PDB entry 7ZNL | electron microscopy, 3.45 A resolution | chains a and b of the 28 polymer chains in the assembly

# Chain a
Protein: THO complex subunit 1
Organism: Homo sapiens
Reference sequence: Q96FV9 (THOC1_HUMAN); residue numbers follow UniProt; this construct covers 1-657
Sequence (657 residues; row label = number of the first residue in the row):
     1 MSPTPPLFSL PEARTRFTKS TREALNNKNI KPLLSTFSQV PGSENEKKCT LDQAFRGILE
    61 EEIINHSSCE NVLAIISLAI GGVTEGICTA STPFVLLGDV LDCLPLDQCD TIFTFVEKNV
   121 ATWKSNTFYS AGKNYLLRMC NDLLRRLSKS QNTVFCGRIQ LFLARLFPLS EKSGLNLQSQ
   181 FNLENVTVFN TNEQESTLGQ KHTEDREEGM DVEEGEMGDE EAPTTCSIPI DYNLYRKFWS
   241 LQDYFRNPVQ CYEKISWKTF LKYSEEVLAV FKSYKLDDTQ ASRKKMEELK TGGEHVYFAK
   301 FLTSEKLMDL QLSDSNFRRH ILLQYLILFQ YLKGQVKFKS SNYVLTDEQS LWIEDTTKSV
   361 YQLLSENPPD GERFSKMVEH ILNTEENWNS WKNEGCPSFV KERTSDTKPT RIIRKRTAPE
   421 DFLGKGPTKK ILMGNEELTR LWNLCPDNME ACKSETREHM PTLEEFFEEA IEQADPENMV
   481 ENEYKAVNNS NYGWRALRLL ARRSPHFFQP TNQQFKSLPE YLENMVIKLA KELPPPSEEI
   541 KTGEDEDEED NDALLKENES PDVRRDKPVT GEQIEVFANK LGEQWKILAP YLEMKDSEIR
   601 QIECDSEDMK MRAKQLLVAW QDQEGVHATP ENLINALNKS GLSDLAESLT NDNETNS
Disordered / not traced: 1-9, 23-28, 39-43, 66-70, 85-90, 121-132, 168-226, 279-295, 335-341, 395-417, 425-428, 446-457, 475-481, 529-657
UniProt features mapped onto this chain:
  - region: Lys133 to Phe167 (Dock domain)
  - motif: Arg414 to Lys430 (Nuclear localization signal)
  - modified residue: Met1 (N-acetylmethionine), Ser2 (Phosphoserine), Thr4 (Phosphothreonine), Lys133 (N6-acetyllysine), Lys300 (N6-acetyllysine), Ser537 (Phosphoserine), Thr542 (Phosphothreonine), Ser560 (Phosphoserine)
  - cross-link (Glycyl lysine isopeptide (Lys-Gly)): Lys31 (interchain with G-Cter in SUMO2), Lys408 (interchain with G-Cter in SUMO2), Lys580 (interchain with G-Cter in SUMO2), Lys595 (interchain with G-Cter in SUMO1)
  - natural variant: Leu183 (L183V: In DFNA86)
  - mutagenesis: Leu617 (L617P: Loss of ability to induce apoptosis. Interferes with normal response of SaOS-2 cells to radiation), Trp620 (W620P/R: Loss of ability to induce apoptosis. Interferes with normal response of SaOS-2 cells to radiation)

# Chain b
Protein: THO complex subunit 2
Organism: Homo sapiens
Reference sequence: Q8NI27 (THOC2_HUMAN); the construct has insertions or renumbered stretches relative to UniProt, so the offset changes along the chain: 1-895 = UniProt 1-895; 898-908 = UniProt 896-906; 928-1593 = UniProt 928-1593
Sequence (1593 residues; numbered 1 to 1593 plus 21 insertion-coded residues; 21 numbers in that range are skipped by the numbering (no residue carries them; nothing is unmodelled there); the number before each row is that of its first residue; a row labelled like 908A-908U holds insertion residues (908A, then the next letters in order)):
     1 MAAAAVVVPA EWIKNWEKSG RGEFLHLCRI LSENKSHDSS TYRDFQQALY ELSYHVIKGN
    61 LKHEQASNVL SDISEFREDM PSILADVFCI LDIETNCLEE KSKRDYFTQL VLACLYLVSD
   121 TVLKERLDPE TLESLGLIKQ SQQFNQKSVK IKTKLFYKQQ KFNLLREENE GYAKLIAELG
   181 QDLSGSITSD LILENIKSLI GCFNLDPNRV LDVILEVFEC RPEHDDFFIS LLESYMSMCE
   241 PQTLCHILGF KFKFYQEPNG ETPSSLYRVA AVLLQFNLID LDDLYVHLLP ADNCIMDEHK
   301 REIAEAKQIV RKLTMVVLSS EKMDEREKEK EKEEEKVEKP PDNQKLGLLE ALLKIGDWQH
   361 AQNIMDQMPP YYAASHKLIA LAICKLIHIT IEPLYRRVGV PKGAKGSPVN ALQNKRAPKQ
   421 AESFEDLRRD VFNMFCYLGP HLSHDPILFA KVVRIGKSFM KEFQSDGSKQ EDKEKTEVIL
   481 SCLLSITDQV LLPSLSLMDC NACMSEELWG MFKTFPYQHR YRLYGQWKNE TYNSHPLLVK
   541 VKAQTIDRAK YIMKRLTKEN VKPSGRQIGK LSHSNPTILF DYILSQIQKY DNLITPVVDS
   601 LKYLTSLNYD VLAYCIIEAL ANPEKERMKH DDTTISSWLQ SLASFCGAVF RKYPIDLAGL
   661 LQYVANQLKA GKSFDLLILK EVVQKMAGIE ITEEMTMEQL EAMTGGEQLK AEGGYFGQIR
   721 NTKKSSQRLK DALLDHDLAL PLCLLMAQQR NGVIFQEGGE KHLKLVGKLY DQCHDTLVQF
   781 GGFLASNLST EDYIKRVPSI DVLCNEFHTP HDAAFFLSRP MYAHHISSKY DELKKSEKGS
   841 KQQHKVHKYI TSCEMVMAPV HEAVVSLHVS KVWDDISPQF YATFWSLTMY DLAVP
   898 HTSYEREVNK L
908A-908U KVQMKAIDDNQEMPPNKKKKE
   928 KERCTALQDK LLEEEKKQME HVQRVLQRLK LEKDNWLLAK STKNETITKF LQLCIFPRCI
   988 FSAIDAVYCA RFVELVHQQK TPNFSTLLCY DRVFSDIIYT VASCTENEAS RYGRFLCCML
  1048 ETVTRWHSDR ATYEKECGNY PGFLTILRAT GFDGGNKADQ LDYENFRHVV HKWHYKLTKA
  1108 SVHCLETGEY THIRNILIVL TKILPWYPKV LNLGQALERR VHKICQEEKE KRPDLYALAM
  1168 GYSGQLKSRK SYMIPENEFH HKDPPPRNAV ASVQNGPGGG PSSSSIGSAS KSDESSTEET
  1228 DKSRERSQCG VKAVNKASST TPKGNSSNGN SGSNSNKAVK ENDKEKGKEK EKEKKEKTPA
  1288 TTPEARVLGK DGKEKPKEER PNKDEKARET KERTPKSDKE KEKFKKEEKA KDEKFKTTVP
  1348 NAESKSTQER EREKEPSRER DIAKEMKSKE NVKGGEKTPV SGSLKSPVPR SDIPEPEREQ
  1408 KRRKIDTHPS PSHSSTVKDS LIELKESSAK LYINHTPPPL SKSKEREMDK KDLDKSRERS
  1468 REREKKDEKD RKERKRDHSN NDREVPPDLT KRRKEENGTM GVSKHKSESP CESPYPNEKD
  1528 KEKNKSKSSG KEKGSDSFKS EKMDKISSGG KKESRHDKEK IEKKEKRDSS GGKEEKKHHK
  1588 SSDKHR
Disordered / not traced: 1-13, 24-38, 58-71, 81-82, 101-106, 120-141, 184-187, 258-261, 309-342, 466-472, 624-628, 691-693, 705-706, 714-719, 759-760, 824-859, 870-876, 898, 908A-908U, 965-970, 1007-1011, 1056-1089, 1133-1136, 1155-1159, 1178-1593
UniProt features mapped onto this chain:
  - motif: Lys908Q, Lys908R, Lys908S, Lys908T, Glu908U, Lys928 (Nuclear localization signal)
  - modified residue: Ser1222 (Phosphoserine), Thr1385 (Phosphothreonine), Ser1390 (Phosphoserine), Ser1393 (Phosphoserine), Ser1417 (Phosphoserine), Thr1443 (Phosphothreonine), Ser1450 (Phosphoserine), Ser1486 (Phosphoserine), Ser1516 (Phosphoserine)

# Interface between chain a and chain b
Pairs across the interface (148; chain a residue first):
  Asn134(a) with Tyr157(b)
  Asn141(a) with Phe156(b); Tyr157(b); Lys158(b)
  Leu144(a) with Gln160(b)
  Arg145(a) with Leu155(b); Phe156(b), hydrogen bond (side chain-backbone)
  Lys149(a) with Gly201(b); Asn204(b)
  Thr153(a) with Gly201(b); Cys202(b)
  Cys156(a) with Gly201(b)
  Gly157(a) with Lys197(b); Gly201(b)
  Gln160(a) with Ile200(b); Asn204(b); Leu205(b); Pro207(b)
  Leu161(a) with Ile200(b), hydrophobic; Pro207(b), hydrophobic; Met238(b), hydrophobic
  Ala164(a) with Pro207(b), hydrophobic
  Arg165(a) with Cys239(b); Glu240(b)
  Gln242(a) with Glu170(b)
  Phe245(a) with Asn169(b), hydrogen bond (backbone-side chain)
  Tyr297(a) with Asn195(b); Ser198(b); Leu199(b)
  Ala299(a) with Lys174(b), hydrogen bond (backbone-side chain); Leu199(b); Cys202(b), hydrophobic; Phe203(b)
  Lys300(a) with Lys174(b); Cys202(b); Phe203(b)
  Phe301(a) with Glu170(b); Lys174(b)
  Arg319(a) with Gly180(b), hydrogen bond (side chain-backbone)
  His320(a) with Lys174(b); Ala177(b)
  Leu323(a) with Ala173(b); Ile176(b), hydrophobic
  Gln324(a) with Glu170(b); Ala173(b)
  Ile327(a) with Leu165(b), hydrophobic; Arg166(b); Asn169(b)
  Tyr331(a) with Arg166(b)
  Arg373(a) with Glu223(b), salt bridge
  Phe374(a) with Gly180(b)
  Met377(a) with Ile176(b), hydrophobic; Val217(b), hydrophobic; Cys220(b), hydrophobic
  His380(a) with Glu216(b), salt bridge; Cys220(b)
  Ile381(a) with Ile176(b), hydrophobic; Glu216(b)
  Thr384(a) with Lys251(b)
  Glu385(a) with Leu164(b); Leu165(b); Arg209(b), salt bridge
  Asn387(a) with Phe250(b); Phe254(b)
  Trp388(a) with Leu164(b); Arg209(b); Asp212(b), hydrogen bond; Phe250(b), hydrophobic
  Asn389(a) with Leu164(b); Arg166(b), hydrogen bond
  Lys392(a) with Phe250(b)
  Pro419(a) with Cys482(b), hydrogen bond (backbone-side chain); Ser485(b); Gln489(b)
  Glu420(a) with Cys482(b), hydrogen bond (backbone-side chain)
  Phe422(a) with Ser481(b); Leu484(b), hydrophobic; Ser485(b); Asp488(b); Arg522(b); Gln526(b)
  Leu423(a) with Leu480(b), hydrophobic; Ser481(b); Leu484(b), hydrophobic; His519(b); Arg522(b)
  Ile431(a) with Gln518(b)
  Leu432(a) with Arg522(b)
  Met433(a) with Gln518(b); Tyr521(b), hydrophobic; Arg522(b)
  Gly434(a) with Arg522(b)
  Asn435(a) with Tyr614(b); Glu618(b); Asn622(b), hydrogen bond
  Glu437(a) with Asn622(b)
  Leu438(a) with Tyr614(b), hydrophobic; Ala621(b), hydrophobic
  Arg440(a) with Lys672(b)
  Leu441(a) with Tyr663(b), hydrophobic; Asn666(b), hydrogen bond (backbone-side chain); Gln667(b)
  Trp442(a) with Tyr517(b), hydrogen bond; Gln662(b); Tyr663(b), hydrophobic; Asn666(b)
  Leu444(a) with Ala670(b), hydrophobic
  Cys445(a) with Lys669(b)
  His459(a) with Asn751(b); Gln756(b)
  Met460(a) with Phe755(b), hydrophobic
  Pro461(a) with Phe755(b)
  Phe466(a) with Phe755(b), hydrophobic
  Ser490(a) with Leu763(b); Glu1116(b)
  Asn491(a) with Leu763(b)
  Trp494(a) with Leu763(b), hydrophobic; Val766(b), hydrophobic; Ala1029(b); Thr1032(b); Thr1118(b)
  Arg495(a) with Ile754(b), hydrogen bond (side chain-backbone); Phe755(b)
  Leu497(a) with Ser1030(b)
  Arg498(a) with Ile754(b); Tyr770(b); Ser1030(b); Thr1032(b); Glu1035(b), salt bridge
  Leu499(a) with Phe755(b), hydrophobic
  Ala501(a) with Gln979(b); Phe983(b), hydrophobic
  Pro505(a) with Lys976(b)
  Phe508(a) with Thr975(b); Leu978(b), hydrophobic; Gln979(b); Arg1019(b); Asp1023(b)
  Gln509(a) with Asp1023(b)
  Pro510(a) with Arg1019(b)
  Asn512(a) with Ser1022(b), hydrogen bond; Asp1023(b)
  Gln514(a) with Lys1106(b), hydrogen bond
  Phe515(a) with His1110(b)
  Lys516(a) with His1110(b)
  Leu518(a) with Tyr1026(b), hydrophobic; His1119(b)
  Tyr521(a) with Tyr1026(b)
Interface residues without a listed pair, chain a (81 interface residues in all): Arg138, Phe167, Arg246, Lys376, Asp421, Glu458, Arg502, Phe507
Interface residues without a listed pair, chain b (113 interface residues in all): Asn163, Gln181, Asn208, Glu219, Arg221, Tyr235, Ile247, Tyr255, Ser265, Phe432, Cys436, Val478, Ile486, Leu523, Ile617, Gly659, Gln748, Gly752, His762, His808, Pro810, His811, Glu972, Thr1027, Cys1031, Lys1103

# Overview
81 residues of chain a and 113 residues of chain b are in contact, with 14 hydrogen bonds and 4 salt bridges.
Polar pairs include Arg373(a)-Glu223(b), His380(a)-Glu216(b) and Glu385(a)-Arg209(b). UniProt lists 2
mutagenesis sites on chain a.
Here chain a is THO complex subunit 1 and chain b is THO complex subunit 2, both from Homo sapiens. Entry 7ZNL
(Structure of the human TREX core THO-UAP56 complex) was determined by electron microscopy.
